Entry 8P72 (electron microscopy, 1.90 A resolution); this record covers chains H and J of the 3 polymer chains in the assembly.

[Chain H]
Molecule: CDK-activating kinase assembly factor MAT1
Source organism: Homo sapiens
Reference sequence: P51948 (MAT1_HUMAN), isoform P51948-1; residues 220-309 here = UniProt positions 220-309
Sequence (93 residues; row label = number of the first residue in the row):
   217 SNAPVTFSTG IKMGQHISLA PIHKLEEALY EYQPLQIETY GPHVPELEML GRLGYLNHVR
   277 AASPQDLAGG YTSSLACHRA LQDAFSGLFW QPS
Not modelled in the structure: 217-243, 309
Construct notes: expression tag (217-219)

[Chain J]
Molecule: Cyclin-dependent kinase 7
Source organism: Homo sapiens
Notes: EC 2.7.11.22, 2.7.11.23
Reference sequence: P50613 (CDK7_HUMAN); numbering as in UniProt (aligned over 1-346)
Sequence (349 residues; row label = number of the first residue in the row; numbers below 1 keep their minus sign (Ser-2 is residue -2)):
    -2 SNAMALDVKS RAKRYEKLDF LGEGQFATVY KARDKNTNQI VAIKKIKLGH RSEAKDGINR
    58 TALREIKLLQ ELSHPNIIGL LDAFGHKSNI SLVFDFMETD LEVIIKDNSL VLTPSHIKAY
   118 MLMTLQGLEY LHQHWILHRD LKPNNLLLDE NGVLKLADFG LAKSFGSPNR AYTHQVVTRW
   178 YRAPELLFGA RMYGVGVDMW AVGCILAELL LRVPFLPGDS DLDQLTRIFE TLGTPTEEQW
   238 PDMCSLPDYV TFKSFPGIPL HHIFSAAGDD LLDLIQGLFL FNPCARITAT QALKMKYFSN
   298 RPGPTPGCQL PRPNCPVETL KEQSNPALAI KRKRTEALEQ GGLPKKLIF
Not modelled in the structure: -2 to 9, 31-36, 43-51, 311-346
Construct notes: expression tag (-2 to 0)
Residues lining bound ligands: ICEC0768 (X2Z; N7-(phenylmethyl)-N5-[(3S)-piperidin-3-yl]-3-propan-2-yl-pyrazolo[1,5-a]pyrimidine-5,7-diamine): Leu18, Gly19, Glu20, Gly21, Val26, Ala39, Lys41, Ile75, Phe91, Asp92, Phe93, Met94, Glu95, Thr96, Asp97, Val100, Leu144, Ala154
Curated features (UniProtKB/Swiss-Prot):
  - active site: Asp137 (Proton acceptor)
  - binding site (ATP): Leu18 to Val26, Lys41
  - modified residue: Ala2 (N-acetylalanine), Ser7 (Phosphoserine), Ser164 (Phosphoserine), Thr170 (Phosphothreonine), Ser321 (Phosphoserine)
  - mutagenesis: Lys41 (K41A: Total loss of activity; K41M: No effect on interaction with HINT1), Phe91 (F91G: Enhanced capacity to bind ATP analogs), Ser164 (S164A: No mitotic repression of transcriptional activity of the reconstituted TFIIH complex), Thr170 (T170A: Total loss of activity. Total loss of transcriptional activity of the reconstituted TFIIH complex; T170E: No effect on interaction with HINT1)
From the paper describing this entry:
  - binding site for ICEC0768: Met94

[Chain H / chain J interface]
Pairs across the interface (51):
  Ala244(H) with Gly300(J)
  Leu245(H) with Ser296(J); Arg298(J)
  Tyr246(H) with Leu119(J), hydrophobic; Gln123(J); Leu290(J); Phe295(J); Ser296(J); Pro301(J)
  Tyr248(H) with Glu126(J), hydrogen bond; Thr287(J); Leu290(J), hydrophobic; Lys291(J)
  Leu251(H) with Tyr127(J), hydrophobic; Gln130(J)
  Ile253(H) with His131(J)
  Pro280(H) with Asp239(J); Ser242(J), hydrogen bond (backbone-side chain)
  Gln281(H) with Ser242(J), hydrogen bond (side chain-backbone); Pro244(J)
  Asp282(H) with Met189(J)
  Leu283(H) with Asp239(J); Cys281(J)
  Ala284(H) with Glu182(J); Trp237(J), hydrogen bond (backbone-side chain); Asp239(J); Ser242(J); Leu243(J), hydrophobic; Pro280(J)
  Gly285(H) with Glu182(J); Ala187(J); Met189(J); Tyr190(J); Gly191(J); Pro280(J)
  Gly286(H) with Pro280(J); Cys281(J)
  Tyr287(H) with Ser164(J); Pro165(J); Met189(J), hydrophobic
  Thr288(H) with Cys281(J)
  Leu291(H) with Trp132(J); Gly163(J)
  Ala292(H) with Gly163(J); Pro165(J)
  His294(H) with Trp132(J)
  Arg295(H) with Trp132(J); Ser161(J); Phe162(J), hydrogen bond (side chain-backbone); Gly163(J)
  Gln298(H) with Trp132(J)
Also at the interface, not in a pair above, chain J (35 interface residues in all): His71, Asn279, Asn297

[Overview]
The interface between chain H and chain J involves 20 residues on one side and 35 on the other, with 5
hydrogen bonds. Among the polar pairs are Tyr248(H)-Glu126(J), Pro280(H)-Ser242(J) and Gln281(H)-Ser242(J).
Chain J binds ICEC0768. The paper reports a binding site for ICEC0768 at Met94(J).
Chain H is CDK-activating kinase assembly factor MAT1 and chain J is Cyclin-dependent kinase 7, both from Homo
sapiens; the structure, Cryo-EM structure of CAK in complex with inhibitor ICEC0768, was determined by
electron microscopy (same publication as 8ORM, 8P6V, 8P6W, 8P6X, 8P6Y, 8P6Z and 11 further entries).
